7UAP - chains A and C of the 9 polymer chains in the assembly; structure by electron microscopy, 2.80 A resolution.

# Chain A (and C)
Molecule: Spike glycoprotein
Source organism: Severe acute respiratory syndrome coronavirus 2
Notes: chain C of this document is another copy of the same molecule, construct and numbering; everything in this record applies to it too
UniProt: P0DTC2 (SPIKE_SARS2); residue numbers follow UniProt; this construct covers 1-676, 680-1213
Chain sequence (1256 residues; numbered 1 to 1259; 3 numbers in that range are skipped by the numbering (no residue carries them; nothing is unmodelled there); the number before each row is that of its first residue):
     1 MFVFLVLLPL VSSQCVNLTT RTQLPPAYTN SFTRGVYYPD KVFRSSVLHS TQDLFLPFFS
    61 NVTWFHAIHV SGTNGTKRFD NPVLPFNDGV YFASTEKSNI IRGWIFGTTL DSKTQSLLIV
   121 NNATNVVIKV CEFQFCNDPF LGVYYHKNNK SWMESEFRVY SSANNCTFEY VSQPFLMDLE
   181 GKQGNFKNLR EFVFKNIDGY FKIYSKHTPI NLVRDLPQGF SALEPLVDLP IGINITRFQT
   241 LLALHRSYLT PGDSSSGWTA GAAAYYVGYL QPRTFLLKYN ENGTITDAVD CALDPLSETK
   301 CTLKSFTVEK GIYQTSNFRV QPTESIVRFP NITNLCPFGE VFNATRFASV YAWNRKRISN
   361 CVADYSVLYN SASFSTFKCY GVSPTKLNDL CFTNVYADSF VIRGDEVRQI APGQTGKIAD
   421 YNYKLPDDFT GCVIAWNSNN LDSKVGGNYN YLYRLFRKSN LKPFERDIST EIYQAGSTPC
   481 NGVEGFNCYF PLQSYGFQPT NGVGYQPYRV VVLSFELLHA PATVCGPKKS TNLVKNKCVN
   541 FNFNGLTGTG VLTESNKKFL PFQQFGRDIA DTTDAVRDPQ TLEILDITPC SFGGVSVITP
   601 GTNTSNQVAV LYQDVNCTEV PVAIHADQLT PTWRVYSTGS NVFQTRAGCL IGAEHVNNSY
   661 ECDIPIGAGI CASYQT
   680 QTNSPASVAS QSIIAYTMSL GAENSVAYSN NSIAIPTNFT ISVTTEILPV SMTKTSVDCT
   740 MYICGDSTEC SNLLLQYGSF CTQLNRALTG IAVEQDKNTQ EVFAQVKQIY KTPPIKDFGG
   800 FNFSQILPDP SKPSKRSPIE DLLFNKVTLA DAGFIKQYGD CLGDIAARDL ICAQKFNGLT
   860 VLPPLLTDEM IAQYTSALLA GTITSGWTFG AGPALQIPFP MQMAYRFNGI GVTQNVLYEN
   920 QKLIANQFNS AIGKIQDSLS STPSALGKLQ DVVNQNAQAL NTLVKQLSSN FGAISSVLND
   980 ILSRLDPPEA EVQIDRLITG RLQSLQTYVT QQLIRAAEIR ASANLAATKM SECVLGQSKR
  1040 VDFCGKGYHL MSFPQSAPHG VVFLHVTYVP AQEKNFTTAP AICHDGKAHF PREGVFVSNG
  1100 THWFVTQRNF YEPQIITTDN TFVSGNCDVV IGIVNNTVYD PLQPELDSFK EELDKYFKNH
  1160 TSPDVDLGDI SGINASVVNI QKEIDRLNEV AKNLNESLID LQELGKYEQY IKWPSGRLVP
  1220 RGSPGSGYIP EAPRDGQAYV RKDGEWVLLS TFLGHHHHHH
Unresolved in the structure: 1-13, 71-76, 249-255, 680-688, 830-855, 1146-1259
Construct notes: conflict P817 (Phe in P0DTC2), P892 (Ala in P0DTC2), P899 (Ala in P0DTC2), P942 (Ala in P0DTC2), P986 (Lys in P0DTC2), P987 (Val in P0DTC2); expression tag (1214-1259)
Swiss-Prot annotation at these positions:
  - region: N280 to C301 (Putative superantigen), R403 to D405 (Integrin-binding motif), N448 to F456 (Immunodominant HLA epitope recognized by the CD8+), S816 to Y837 (Fusion peptide 1), K835 to F855 (Fusion peptide 2), D1163 to E1202 (Heptad repeat 2)
  - site: R815, S816 (Cleavage)
  - glycosylation: N17 (N-linked (GlcNAc...) (complex) asparagine), N61 (N-linked (GlcNAc...) (hybrid) asparagine), N74 (N-linked (GlcNAc...) (complex) asparagine), N122 (N-linked (GlcNAc...) (hybrid) asparagine), N149 (N-linked (GlcNAc...) (complex) asparagine), N165 (N-linked (GlcNAc...) (complex) asparagine), N234 (N-linked (GlcNAc...) (high mannose) asparagine), N282 (N-linked (GlcNAc...) (complex) asparagine), T323 (O-linked (GalNAc) threonine), S325 (O-linked (HexNAc...) serine), N331 (N-linked (GlcNAc...) (complex) asparagine), N343 (N-linked (GlcNAc...) (complex) asparagine), N603 (N-linked (GlcNAc...) (hybrid) asparagine), N616 (N-linked (GlcNAc...) (complex) asparagine), N657 (N-linked (GlcNAc...) (complex) asparagine), T676 (O-linked (GlcNAc...) threonine), N709 (N-linked (GlcNAc...) (high mannose) asparagine), N717 (N-linked (GlcNAc...) (hybrid) asparagine), N801 (N-linked (GlcNAc...) (hybrid) asparagine), N1074 (N-linked (GlcNAc...) (hybrid) asparagine) and 5 more in UniProt
Disulfides: C15-C136, C131-C166, C291-C301, C336-C361, C379-C432, C391-C525, C480-C488, C538-C590, C617-C649, C662-C671, C738-C760, C743-C749, C1032-C1043, C1082-C1126
Glycans and other covalent adducts: N-acetylglucosamine (NAG) linked to N61, N122, N149, N165, N234, N282, N331, N343, N616, N709, N717, N801, N1074, N1098, N1134
What the authors report for this chain:
  - post-translational modification sites: N122, N149

# Interface between chain A and chain C
Pairs across the interface (175):
  Q52(A) - S750(C)
  N317(A) - D737(C)  hydrogen bond
  R357(A) - P230(C)
  G381(A) - R983(C)  hydrogen bond (backbone-side chain)
  G381(A) - L984(C)
  V382(A) - R983(C)
  S383(A) - R983(C)  hydrogen bond (backbone-backbone)
  S383(A) - L984(C)
  S383(A) - D985(C)  hydrogen bond
  S383(A) - E988(C)  hydrogen bond
  T385(A) - D985(C)
  K386(A) - S982(C)
  K386(A) - L984(C)  hydrogen bond (side chain-backbone)
  K386(A) - D985(C)
  K386(A) - P986(C)
  L390(A) - S982(C)
  L390(A) - R983(C)
  N394(A) - Y200(C)  hydrogen bond
  R403(A) - S373(C)  hydrogen bond
  D405(A) - S373(C)  hydrogen bond
  D405(A) - S375(C)
  R408(A) - F374(C)  hydrogen bond (side chain-backbone)
  R408(A) - S375(C)  hydrogen bond (side chain-backbone)
  R408(A) - F377(C)
  T415(A) - P384(C)
  T415(A) - T385(C)
  D420(A) - Y369(C)
  Y421(A) - S366(C)
  Y421(A) - Y369(C)  hydrogen bond
  L455(A) - N370(C)
  F456(A) - N370(C)
  V503(A) - V503(C)  hydrophobic
  L517(A) - R983(C)
  L518(A) - D979(C)
  G545(A) - S982(C)  hydrogen bond (backbone-side chain)
  T547(A) - N978(C)
  T547(A) - L981(C)
  T547(A) - S982(C)  hydrogen bond
  G548(A) - N978(C)
  T549(A) - D745(C)
  K558(A) - F43(C)
  F559(A) - F43(C)  hydrophobic
  L560(A) - Y38(C)  hydrophobic
  L560(A) - F43(C)
  L560(A) - G283(C)
  P561(A) - E224(C)
  F562(A) - Y38(C)  hydrophobic
  F562(A) - D40(C)
  F562(A) - K41(C)
  F562(A) - E224(C)
  F562(A) - P225(C)  hydrophobic
  Q563(A) - F43(C)
  F565(A) - V42(C)
  F565(A) - F43(C)  hydrogen bond (backbone-backbone)
  G566(A) - V42(C)
  R567(A) - V42(C)
  R567(A) - R44(C)
  D568(A) - V47(C)
  A570(A) - S967(C)
  D571(A) - L966(C)
  D571(A) - S967(C)
  D571(A) - S975(C)
  D571(A) - V976(C)
  S591(A) - M740(C)
  F592(A) - M740(C)
  G593(A) - M740(C)
  D614(A) - T859(C)  hydrogen bond
  R646(A) - T866(C)
  A647(A) - P862(C)  hydrophobic
  E661(A) - K786(C)  salt bridge
  P665(A) - L864(C)  hydrophobic
  G667(A) - P862(C)
  G667(A) - P863(C)
  G667(A) - L864(C)
  A668(A) - L864(C)
  A668(A) - T866(C)
  G669(A) - L864(C)  hydrogen bond (backbone-backbone)
  G669(A) - T866(C)
  G669(A) - M869(C)
  I670(A) - L864(C)
  T696(A) - M869(C)
  M697(A) - L864(C)  hydrophobic
  M697(A) - M869(C)  hydrophobic
  S698(A) - K786(C)
  L699(A) - I788(C)
  L699(A) - Q872(C)
  L699(A) - Y873(C)
  G700(A) - K786(C)
  A701(A) - K786(C)
  A701(A) - Q787(C)
  A701(A) - I788(C)  hydrogen bond (backbone-backbone)
  E702(A) - Q787(C)
  E702(A) - I788(C)
  E702(A) - Y789(C)
  E702(A) - K790(C)  hydrogen bond (side chain-backbone)
  N703(A) - Q787(C)
  N703(A) - I788(C)  hydrogen bond (backbone-backbone)
  N703(A) - Y789(C)
  N703(A) - K790(C)
  S704(A) - K790(C)
  V705(A) - Y789(C)  hydrophobic
  V705(A) - K790(C)  hydrogen bond (backbone-side chain)
  V705(A) - T883(C)
  A706(A) - Q895(C)
  Y707(A) - D796(C)
  Y707(A) - F797(C)  hydrophobic
  Y707(A) - T883(C)
  Y707(A) - I896(C)
  Y707(A) - P897(C)
  Y707(A) - F898(C)  hydrogen bond (side chain-backbone)
  Y707(A) - P899(C)
  N709(A) - D796(C)  hydrogen bond
  N710(A) - P897(C)
  S711(A) - Q895(C)  hydrogen bond
  S711(A) - P897(C)
  I712(A) - Q895(C)
  I712(A) - I896(C)  hydrophobic
  A713(A) - L894(C)  hydrophobic
  A713(A) - Q895(C)  hydrogen bond (backbone-backbone)
  P715(A) - L894(C)  hydrophobic
  Q957(A) - R765(C)  hydrogen bond
  T961(A) - Q762(C)
  T961(A) - R765(C)
  Q965(A) - S758(C)  hydrogen bond
  Q965(A) - F759(C)
  Q965(A) - Q762(C)
  S968(A) - Q755(C)  hydrogen bond (side chain-backbone)
  N969(A) - Q755(C)  hydrogen bond
  F970(A) - Y756(C)
  F970(A) - F759(C)  hydrophobic
  G971(A) - Q755(C)
  D985(A) - G413(C)
  P987(A) - D427(C)
  R995(A) - D994(C)  salt bridge
  G999(A) - F759(C)
  Q1002(A) - Q1002(C)  hydrogen bond
  Q1002(A) - Q1005(C)
  S1003(A) - F759(C)
  T1006(A) - Q762(C)
  T1006(A) - Q1005(C)
  I1013(A) - I1013(C)  hydrophobic
  E1017(A) - R1019(C)
  R1039(A) - T1027(C)
  R1039(A) - E1031(C)  salt bridge
  R1039(A) - R1039(C)
  V1040(A) - S1030(C)  hydrogen bond (backbone-side chain)
  V1040(A) - E1031(C)
  V1040(A) - L1034(C)
  D1041(A) - G889(C)
  D1041(A) - S1030(C)
  D1041(A) - L1034(C)
  G1046(A) - A890(C)
  Y1047(A) - A890(C)  hydrophobic
  P1069(A) - A890(C)
  P1069(A) - P892(C)
  E1072(A) - P892(C)
  E1072(A) - L894(C)
  N1074(A) - Q895(C)  hydrogen bond
  T1077(A) - P897(C)
  T1077(A) - M900(C)
  P1079(A) - Y917(C)  hydrophobic
  F1089(A) - N914(C)
  F1089(A) - Y917(C)  hydrophobic
  P1090(A) - Q913(C)  hydrogen bond (backbone-side chain)
  G1093(A) - Y904(C)  hydrogen bond (backbone-side chain)
  V1094(A) - Y904(C)
  R1107(A) - Y904(C)  hydrogen bond
  F1121(A) - N914(C)
  S1123(A) - N914(C)  hydrogen bond
  S1123(A) - E918(C)
  V1128(A) - E918(C)
  V1129(A) - Y917(C)  hydrophobic
  I1130(A) - Q920(C)
  L1141(A) - E1144(C)
  L1145(A) - E1144(C)
Interface residues without a listed pair, chain A (121 interface residues in all): G413, Q414, K417, T430, E516, L546, I569, T572, Q613, I666, C671, S708, I714, P986, T1009, F1042
Interface residues without a listed pair, chain C (109 interface residues in all): T284, T376, T739, L754, P792, K795, V860, L861, I882, W886, T887, A893, N907, K964, I973, T1009, L1012, E1111, L1141

# In short
121 residues of chain A and 109 residues of chain C are in contact; the contacts include 36 hydrogen bonds and
3 salt bridges. Polar contacts include E661(A)-K786(C), R995(A)-D994(C) and R1039(A)-E1031(C).
N-acetylglucosamine is covalently linked to N61(A), N122(A), N149(A), N165(A), N234(A) and N282(A) and 9 more.
From the paper: modification sites N122(A) and N149(A).
Both chains are Spike glycoprotein (Severe acute respiratory syndrome coronavirus 2). Entry 7UAP (Structure of
the SARS-CoV-2 S 6P trimer in complex with the neutralizing antibody Fab fragment, C1520) was determined by
electron microscopy together with 7UAQ and 7UAR from the same study.
